PDB entry 6VHE | X-ray diffraction, 1.94 A resolution | chains B and D of the 4 polymer chains in the assembly

== Chain B (and D) ==
Name: Esterase family protein
Source organism: Staphylococcus aureus
Notes: EC 3.1.2.12; chain D of this document is another copy of the same molecule, construct and numbering; everything in this record applies to it too
UniProt: A0A0D6GS23 (A0A0D6GS23_STAAU); residue numbers follow UniProt; this construct covers 2-253
Sequence (255 residues; each row starts with the number of its first residue; numbers below 1 keep their minus sign (Gly-1 is residue -1)):
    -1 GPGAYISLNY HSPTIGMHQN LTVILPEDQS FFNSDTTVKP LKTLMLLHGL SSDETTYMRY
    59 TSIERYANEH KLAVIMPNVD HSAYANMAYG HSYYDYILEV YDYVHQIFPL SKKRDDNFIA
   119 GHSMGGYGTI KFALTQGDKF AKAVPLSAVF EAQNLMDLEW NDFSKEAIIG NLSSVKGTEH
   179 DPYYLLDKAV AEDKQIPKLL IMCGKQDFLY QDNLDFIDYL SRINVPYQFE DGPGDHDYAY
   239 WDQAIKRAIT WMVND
Differences from the reference sequence: expression tag (-1 to 1)
Covalent attachments: (2R)-2-phenylpiperidine-1-carbaldehyde (6WG) linked to Ser121
Small-molecule neighbours: (2R)-2-phenylpiperidine-1-carbaldehyde (6WG): Gly47, Leu48, Met122, Val147, Asn152, Leu153, Leu156, Trp158, Phe206, Leu207, His234
From the paper describing this entry:
  - binding site for (2R)-2-phenylpiperidine-1-carbaldehyde: Leu48, Ser121, Val147, Asn152, Leu153, Leu156, Trp158, Phe206, Leu207

== Chain B / chain D interface ==
Pairs across the interface (31; chain B residue first):
  Gly1(B) - Arg57(D)  hydrogen bond (backbone-side chain)
  Ala2(B) - Arg57(D)
  Tyr3(B) - Arg57(D)
  Met56(B) - Tyr3(D)  hydrophobic
  Met56(B) - Met56(D)
  Met56(B) - Arg57(D)
  Arg57(B) - Gly1(D)  hydrogen bond (side chain-backbone)
  Arg57(B) - Ala2(D)
  Arg57(B) - Tyr3(D)
  Arg57(B) - Met56(D)
  Arg57(B) - Glu62(D)  salt bridge
  Tyr58(B) - Ser60(D)  hydrogen bond (backbone-side chain)
  Tyr58(B) - Glu62(D)
  Tyr58(B) - Arg63(D)  hydrogen bond (backbone-side chain)
  Tyr58(B) - Asn66(D)
  Thr59(B) - Thr59(D)
  Thr59(B) - Ser60(D)
  Ser60(B) - Tyr58(D)  hydrogen bond (side chain-backbone)
  Ser60(B) - Thr59(D)
  Ser60(B) - Ser60(D)
  Ser60(B) - Asp240(D)
  Glu62(B) - Arg57(D)  salt bridge
  Glu62(B) - Tyr58(D)
  Arg63(B) - Tyr58(D)  hydrogen bond (side chain-backbone)
  Arg63(B) - Tyr236(D)
  Arg63(B) - Ala237(D)
  Arg63(B) - Asp240(D)  salt bridge
  Tyr236(B) - Arg63(D)
  Ala237(B) - Arg63(D)
  Asp240(B) - Ser60(D)
  Asp240(B) - Arg63(D)  salt bridge
Interface residues without a listed pair, chain B (15 interface residues in all): Pro0, Asn66

== In short ==
The interface between chain B and chain D involves 15 residues on one side and 14 on the other, with 6
hydrogen bonds and 4 salt bridges. Polar pairs include Arg57(B)-Glu62(D), Arg63(B)-Asp240(D) and
Gly1(B)-Arg57(D). (2R)-2-phenylpiperidine-1-carbaldehyde is covalently linked to Ser121(B). The paper reports
a binding site for (2R)-2-phenylpiperidine-1-carbaldehyde at Leu48(B), Ser121(B) and Val147(B) among others.
Chain B and chain D are both Esterase family protein (Staphylococcus aureus); the structure, FphF,
Staphylococcus aureus fluorophosphonate-binding serine hydrolases F, KT130 bound, was determined by X-ray
diffraction, deposited together with 6VH9, 6VHD and 6WCX.
